7EGM - chains D and H of the 8 polymer chains in the assembly; structure by electron microscopy, 3.60 A resolution.

Chain D:
Name: SWI/SNF complex subunit SWI3
Organism: Saccharomyces cerevisiae (strain ATCC 204508 / S288c)
Reference sequence: P32591 (SWI3_YEAST); residues 1-825 here = UniProt positions 1-825
Sequence (836 residues; numbered 1 to 836; the number before each row is that of its first residue):
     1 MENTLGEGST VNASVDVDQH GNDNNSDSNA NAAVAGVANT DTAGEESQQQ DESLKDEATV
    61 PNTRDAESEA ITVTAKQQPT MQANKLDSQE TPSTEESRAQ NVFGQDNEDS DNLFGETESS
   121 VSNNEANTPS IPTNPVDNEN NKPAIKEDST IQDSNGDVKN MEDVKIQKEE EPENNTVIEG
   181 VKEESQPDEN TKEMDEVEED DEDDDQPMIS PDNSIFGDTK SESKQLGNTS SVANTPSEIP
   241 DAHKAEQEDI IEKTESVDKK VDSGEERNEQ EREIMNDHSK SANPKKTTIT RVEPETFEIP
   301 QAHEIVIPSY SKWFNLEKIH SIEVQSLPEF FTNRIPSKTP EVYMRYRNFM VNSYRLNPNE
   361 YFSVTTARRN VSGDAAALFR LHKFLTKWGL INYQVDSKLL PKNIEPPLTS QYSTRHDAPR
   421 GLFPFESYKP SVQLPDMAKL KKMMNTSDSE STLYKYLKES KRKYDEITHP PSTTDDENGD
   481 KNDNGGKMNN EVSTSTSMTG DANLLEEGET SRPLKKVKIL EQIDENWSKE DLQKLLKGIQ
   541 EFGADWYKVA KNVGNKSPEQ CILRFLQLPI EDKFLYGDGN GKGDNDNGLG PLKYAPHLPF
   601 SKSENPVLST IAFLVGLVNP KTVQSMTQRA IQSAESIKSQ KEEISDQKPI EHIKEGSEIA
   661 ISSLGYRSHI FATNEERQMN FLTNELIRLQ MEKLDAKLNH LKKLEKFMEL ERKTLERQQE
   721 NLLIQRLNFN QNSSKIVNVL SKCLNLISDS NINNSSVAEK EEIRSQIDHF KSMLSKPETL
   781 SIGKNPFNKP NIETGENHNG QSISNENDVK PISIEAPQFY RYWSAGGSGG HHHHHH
Disordered / not traced: 1-298, 469-513, 580-586, 641-665, 743-760, 789-836
Sequence notes: expression tag (826-836)

Chain H:
Name: Transcription regulatory protein SNF12
Organism: Saccharomyces cerevisiae (strain ATCC 204508 / S288c)
Reference sequence: P53628 (SNF12_YEAST); residues 1-566 here = UniProt positions 1-566
Sequence (566 residues; numbered 1 to 566; the number before each row is that of its first residue):
     1 MSKVMKPSNG KGSRKSSKAA TPDTKNFFHA KKKDPVNQDK ANNASQITPT VPHSHPSDMV
    61 IPDHLAELIP ELYSFQQLVD SEKRLDHFIH LRNLHMKRMV AQWERSKLSQ EFLYPHLNFP
   121 NVKFLRIFIS NVSENQPWQM DTNNEADLMA LENATWTMRI EGRLLDNVQA NDPAREKFSS
   181 FIESIVVDFK NKENDNVPST KFNAAPEENA TEGPSDKKLN LNLPLQFSLP NGDNSTTTNT
   241 DQNNATMGEE TAKKDMSSTT PKLESVKWQY DPNNPVDFDG LDIKRVGSEN VECTISILRK
   301 SSPEEPFMSY SPQLTAIIGL KSGTSHDAIF SIYKYIHLNE LLTNDESAFE NLMGNRNNHN
   361 SNTSTSKMLD AASSQVSIVK LDTQLITLLP SSLKESSPDT MKLTDLLSLI NSTHLLPLQP
   421 IEIDYTVRVD KASTYGELVL DIEVPDVNAL KFNNTQRESQ IGAAELNENA RELEQIKPKI
   481 ALQDKEITSV LSNLHESNKR YRFFKKISED PVKALNECIA STSNALKVLS GDEGYNEDMV
   541 RRANFYKENE AMLRENIEVI LSNGRM
Disordered / not traced: 1-52, 139-152, 191-262, 271-277, 346-374, 445-448
What the authors report for this chain:
  - mutagenesis - G287K: decreased growth in response to elevated salt condition at 37  degC
  - mutagenesis - G287K: increased growth in response to copper sulfate

Chain D / chain H interface:
Residue-residue contacts - 89 pairs, chain D then chain H:
  His-416(D) with Ser-562(H); Asn-563(H)
  Ala-418(D) with Asn-563(H)
  Phe-423(D) with Ile-560(H), hydrophobic; Asn-563(H); Arg-565(H)
  Trp-546(D) with Met-566(H), hydrogen bond (side chain-backbone)
  Tyr-547(D) with Leu-561(H)
  Glu-559(D) with Ile-557(H); Glu-558(H); Leu-561(H)
  Ile-562(D) with Ile-557(H), hydrophobic; Leu-561(H), hydrophobic; Met-566(H), hydrophobic
  Leu-563(D) with Leu-553(H), hydrophobic; Arg-554(H)
  Leu-566(D) with Leu-553(H), hydrophobic
  Gln-567(D) with Tyr-546(H), hydrogen bond (side chain-backbone); Glu-550(H)
  Pro-569(D) with Ala-543(H), hydrophobic
  Asp-572(D) with Arg-541(H); Arg-542(H); Ala-543(H), hydrogen bond (side chain-backbone)
  Leu-575(D) with Arg-542(H)
  Gly-577(D) with Arg-542(H)
  Leu-589(D) with Asp-538(H)
  Lys-593(D) with Asn-536(H), hydrogen bond (backbone-side chain); Asp-538(H)
  Tyr-594(D) with Ala-520(H); Ser-523(H)
  Ala-595(D) with Glu-537(H)
  His-597(D) with Ser-523(H); Lys-527(H); Asp-532(H), salt bridge
  Pro-599(D) with Thr-522(H); Ser-523(H); Leu-526(H), hydrophobic
  Phe-600(D) with Ile-519(H), hydrophobic
  Ile-611(D) with Leu-515(H), hydrophobic
  Ala-612(D) with Ile-519(H), hydrophobic
  Val-615(D) with Asn-516(H)
  Val-618(D) with Val-512(H), hydrophobic
  Pro-620(D) with Val-512(H), hydrophobic
  Val-623(D) with Pro-511(H), hydrophobic
  Gln-624(D) with Glu-509(H); Asp-510(H), hydrogen bond
  Arg-667(D) with Pro-70(H); Glu-71(H), salt bridge
  Asn-680(D) with Glu-71(H)
  Ile-687(D) with Ser-74(H)
  Met-691(D) with Ser-74(H); Gln-77(H); Leu-78(H)
  Leu-694(D) with Ser-81(H); Leu-85(H), hydrophobic
  Leu-698(D) with Arg-84(H); Leu-85(H), hydrophobic; Phe-88(H), hydrophobic
  Leu-701(D) with Phe-88(H), hydrophobic
  Lys-702(D) with Phe-88(H)
  Glu-705(D) with Arg-92(H), salt bridge
  Arg-712(D) with His-95(H); Met-99(H)
  Gln-719(D) with Glu-111(H), hydrogen bond
  Glu-720(D) with Lys-334(H), salt bridge
  Leu-723(D) with Ser-331(H); Lys-334(H)
  Ile-724(D) with Leu-338(H), hydrophobic
  Arg-726(D) with Leu-320(H)
  Leu-727(D) with Ile-317(H); Ile-318(H); Tyr-335(H), hydrophobic
  Asn-730(D) with Thr-315(H); Ala-316(H); Gly-319(H)
  Gln-731(D) with Gln-384(H)
  Pro-777(D) with Lys-321(H)
  Glu-778(D) with Lys-321(H), hydrogen bond (backbone-side chain)
  Thr-779(D) with Tyr-114(H), hydrogen bond; Lys-321(H)
  Ile-782(D) with Phe-124(H)
  Gly-783(D) with Phe-124(H)
  Lys-784(D) with Phe-119(H); Lys-123(H)
  Pro-786(D) with Leu-165(H); Asp-166(H); Asn-167(H), hydrogen bond (backbone-side chain)
  Phe-787(D) with Asp-166(H); Asn-167(H)
Interface residues without a listed pair, chain D (70 interface residues in all): Thr-414, Arg-415, Ala-544, Pro-558, Leu-568, Glu-571, Tyr-576, Gly-579, Leu-592, Thr-627, Asn-684, Asp-695, Leu-774, Ser-775, Leu-780, Asn-788
Interface residues without a listed pair, chain H (70 interface residues in all): Leu-68, Leu-117, Val-122, Ser-508, Asn-544, Val-559, Gly-564

Summary:
Chain D and chain H each contribute 70 residues to their interface; the contacts include 9 hydrogen bonds and
4 salt bridges. Among the polar pairs are His-597(D)/Asp-532(H), Arg-667(D)/Glu-71(H) and
Glu-705(D)/Arg-92(H). The paper reports that G287K of chain H reduces growth in response to elevated salt
condition at 37  degC; G287K of chain H increases growth in response to copper sulfate.
Here chain D is SWI/SNF complex subunit SWI3 and chain H is Transcription regulatory protein SNF12, both from
Saccharomyces cerevisiae (strain ATCC 204508 / S288c). Entry 7EGM (The SRM module of SWI/SNF-nucleosome
complex) was determined by electron microscopy together with 7EG6 and 7EGP from the same study.
